Entry 3CC7 (X-ray diffraction, 2.70 A resolution); this record covers chains Q and 0 of the 31 polymer chains in the assembly.

# Chain Q
Name: 50S ribosomal protein L21e
From: Haloarcula marismortui
UniProt: P12734 (RL21_HALMA); residues 0-95 here correspond to UniProt positions 1-96 (UniProt number = residue number + 1)
Sequence (96 residues; numbered 0 to 95; the number before each row is that of its first residue; numbering starts at 0):
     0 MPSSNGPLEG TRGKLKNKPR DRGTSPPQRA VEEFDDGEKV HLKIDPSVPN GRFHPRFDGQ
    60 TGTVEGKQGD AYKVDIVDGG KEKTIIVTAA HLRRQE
Unresolved in the structure: 0
Ion coordination: Na+: Asp-20, Gly-22, Ser-24, Ser-46

# Chain 0
Molecule: 23S ribosomal RNA
From: Haloarcula marismortui
Notes: engineered mutation(s): G2099A, C2487U
Sequence (2923 nucleotides; each row starts with the number of its first residue):
     1 GUUGGCUACU AUGCCAGCUG GUGGAUUGCU CGGCUCAGGC GCUGAUGAAG GACGUGCCAA
    61 GCUGCGAUAA GCUGUGGGGA GCCGCACGGA GGCGAAGAAC CACAGAUUUC CGAAUGAGAA
   121 UCUCUCUAAC AAUUGCUUCG CGCAAUGAGG AACCCCGAGA ACUGAAACAU CUCAGUAUCG
   181 GGAGGAACAG AAAACGCAAC GUGAUGUCGU UAGUAACCGC GAGUGAACGC GAUACAGCCC
   241 AAACCGAAGC CCUCACGGGC AAUGUGGUGU CAGGGCUACC UCUCAUCAGC CGACCGUCUU
   301 CACGAAGUCU CUUGGAAUAG AGCGUGAUAC AGGGUGACAA CCCCGUACUG AAGACCAGUA
   361 CGCUGUGCGG UAGUGCCAGA GUAGCGGGGG UUGGAUAUCC CUCGCGAAUA ACGCAGGCAU
   421 CGACUGCGAA GGCUAAACAC AACCUGAGAC CGAUAGUGAA CAAGUAGUGU GAACGAACGC
   481 UGCAAAGUAC CCUCAGAAGG GAGGCGAAAU AGAGCAUGAA AUCAGUUGGC GAUCGAGCGA
   541 CAGGGCAUAC AAGGUCCCUU GACGAAUGAC CGAGACGCGA GUCUCCAGUA AGACUCACGG
   601 GAAGCCGAUG UUCUGUCGUA CGUUUUGAAA AACGAGCCAG GGAGUGUGUC UGUAUGGCAA
   661 GUCUAACCGG AGUAUCCGGG GAGGCACAGG GAAACCGACA UGGCCGCAGG GCUUUGCCCG
   721 AGGGCCGCCG UCUUCAAGGG CGGGGAGCCA UGUGGACACG ACCCGAAUCC GGACGAUCUA
   781 CGCAUGGACA AGAUGAAGCG UGCCGAAAGG CACGUGGAAG UCUGUUAGAG UUGGUGUCCU
   841 ACAAUACCCU CUCGUGAUCU AUGUGUAGGG GUGAAAGGCC CAUCGAGUCC GGCAACAGCU
   901 GGUUCCAAUC GAAACAUGUC GAAGCAUGAC CUCCGCCGAG GUAGUCUGUG AGGUAGAGCG
   961 ACCGAUUGGU GUGUCCGCCU CCGAGAGGAG UCGGCACACC UGUCAAACUC CAAACUUACA
  1021 GACGCUGUUU GACGCGGGGA UUCCGGUGCG CGGGGUAAGC CUGUGUACCA GGAGGGGAAC
  1081 AACCCAGAGA UAGGUUAAGG UCCCCAAGUG UGGAUUAAGU GUAAUCCUCU GAAGGUGGUC
  1141 UCGAGCCCUA GACAGCCGGG AGGUGAGCUU AGAAGCAGCU ACCCUCUAAG AAAAGCGUAA
  1201 CAGCUUACCG GCCGAGGUUU GAGGCGCCCA AAAUGAUCGG GACUCAAAUC CACCACCGAG
  1261 ACCUGUCCGU ACCACUCAUA CUGGUAAUCG AGUAGAUUGG CGCUCUAAUU GGAUGGAAGC
  1321 AGGGGCGAGA GCUCCUGUGG ACCGAUUAGU GACGAAAAUC CUGGCCAUAG UAGCAGCGAU
  1381 AGUCGGGUGA GAACCCCGAC GGCCUAAUGG AUAAGGGUUC CUCAGCACUG CUGAUCAGCU
  1441 GAGGGUUAGC CGGUCCUAAG UCUCACCGCA ACUCGACUGA GACGAAAUGG GAAACAGGUU
  1501 AAUAUUCCUG UGCCAUCAUG CAGUGAAAGU UGACGCCCUG GGGUCGAUCA CGCCGGGCAU
  1561 UCGCCCGGUC GAACCGUCCA ACUCCGUGGA AGCCGUAAUG GCAGGAAGCG GACGAACGGC
  1621 GGCAUAGGGA AACGUGAUUC AACCUGGGGC CCAUGAAAAG ACGAGCAUGA UGUCCGUACC
  1681 GAGAACCGAC ACAGGUGUCC AUGGCGGCGA AAGCCAAGGC CUGUCGGGAG CAACCAACGU
  1741 UAGGGAAUUC GGCAAGUUAG UCCCGUACCU UCGGAAGAAG GGAUGCCUGC UCCGGAACGG
  1801 AGCAGGUCGC AGUGACUCGG AAGCUCGGAC UGUCUAGUAA CAACAUAGGU GACCGCAAAU
  1861 CCGCAAGGAC UCGUACGGUC ACUGAAUCCU GCCCAGUGCA GGUAUCUGAA CACCUCGUAC
  1921 AAGAGGACGA AGGACCUGUC AACGGCGGGG GUAACUAUGA CCCUCUUAAG GUAGCGUAGU
  1981 ACCUUGCCGC AUCAGUAGCG GCUUGCAUGA AUGGAUUAAC CAGAGCUUCA CUGUCCCAAC
  2041 GUUGGGCCCG GUGAACUGUA CAUUCCAGUG CGGAGUCUGG AGACACCCAG GGGGAAGCAA
  2101 AGACCCUAUG GAGCUUUACU GCAGGCUGUC GCUGAGACGU GGUCGCCGAU GUGCAGCAUA
  2161 GGUAGGAGUC GUUACAGAGG UACCCGCGCU AGCGGGCCAC CCAGACAACA GUGAAAUACU
  2221 ACCCGUCGGU GACUGCGACU CUCACUCCGG GAGGAGGACA CCGAUAGCCG GGCAGUUUGA
  2281 CUGGGGCGGU ACGCGCUCGA AAAGAUAUCG AGCGCGCCCU AUGGUCAUCU CAGCCGGGAC
  2341 AGAGACCCGG CGAAGAGUGC AAGAGCAAAA GAUGACUUGA CAGUGUUCUU CCCAACGAGG
  2401 AACGCUGACG CGAAAGCGUG GUCUAGCGAA CCAAUUAGCC UGCUUGAUGC GGGCAAUUGA
  2461 UGACAGAAAA GCUACCCUAG GGAUAAUAGA GUCGUCACUC GCAAGAGCAC AUAUCGACCG
  2521 AGUGGCUUGC UACCUCGAUG UCGGUUCCCU CCAUCCUGCC CGUGCAGAAG CGGGCAAGGG
  2581 UGAGGUUGUU CGCCUAUUAA AGGAGGUCGU GAGCUGGGUU UAGACCGUCG UGAGACAGGU
  2641 CGGCUGCUAU CUACUGGGUG UGUAAUGGUG UCUGACAAGA ACGACCGUAU AGUACGAGAG
  2701 GAACUACGGU UGGUGGCCAC UGGUGUACCG GUUGUUCGAG AGAGCACGUG CCGGGUAGCC
  2761 ACGCCACACG GGGUAAGAGC UGAACGCAUC UAAGCUCGAA ACCCACUUGG AAAAGAGACA
  2821 CCGCCGAGGU CCCGCGUACA AGACGCGGUC GAUAGACUCG GGGUGUGCGC GUCGAGGUAA
  2881 CGAGACGUUA AGCCCACGAG CACUAACAGA CCAAAGCCAU CAU
Unresolved in the structure: 1-9, 126-127, 715, 971-998, 1560, 1952-1963, 2137-2236, 2339-2343, 2665-2666, 2915-2923
Modified positions: 1MA (6-hydro-1-methyladenosine-5'-monophosphate) at position 628, OMU (o2'-methyluridine 5'-monophosphate) at position 2587, OMG (o2'-methylguanosine-5'-monophosphate) at position 2588, UR3 (3-methyluridine-5'-monophoshate) at position 2619, PSU (pseudouridine-5'-monophosphate) at position 2621
Ion coordination: Mg2+ site 1 near G28 (its only coordinating residue here); Na+ site 1: C40, G41, C443; Na+ site 2: G56, A59, G61; Sr2+ site 1: C85, A86 (shared with 1 residue of chain T); Na+ site 3 near U108 (its only coordinating residue here); Mg2+ site 2 near U115 (its only coordinating residue here); Na+ site 4: C130, U146; Na+ site 5: C141, G142; Sr2+ site 2: G147, A183 (shared with 1 residue of chain M); Mg2+ site 3: C162, U2276; K+ site 1: C162, U163, U172; Mg2+ site 4: A165, A167, C168; 59 more Na+ sites not listed; 69 more Mg2+ sites not listed; 58 more Sr2+ sites not listed; 1 more K+ sites not listed

# How chain Q and chain 0 interact
Pairs across the interface (106; chain Q residue first):
  Pro-1(Q) / G2299(0)  base contact
  Pro-1(Q) / A2300(0)  base contact
  Pro-1(Q) / U2306(0)  phosphate contact
  Pro-1(Q) / A2307(0)  phosphate contact
  Ser-2(Q) / C2296(0)  hydrogen bond to the base
  Ser-2(Q) / U2297(0)  hydrogen bond to the base
  Ser-2(Q) / C2298(0)  hydrogen bond to the base
  Ser-3(Q) / G2295(0)  base contact
  Ser-3(Q) / C2296(0)  hydrogen bond to the phosphate
  Asn-4(Q) / G2295(0)  hydrogen bond to the phosphate
  Asn-4(Q) / C2296(0)  phosphate contact
  Gly-5(Q) / G2295(0)  hydrogen bond to the phosphate
  Gly-5(Q) / C2296(0)  hydrogen bond to the phosphate
  Gly-5(Q) / U2424(0)  sugar contact
  Pro-6(Q) / C2296(0)  phosphate contact
  Pro-6(Q) / U2424(0)  sugar contact
  Leu-7(Q) / C2296(0)  hydrogen bond to the phosphate
  Leu-7(Q) / U2297(0)  phosphate contact
  Leu-7(Q) / G2363(0)  base contact
  Leu-7(Q) / C2423(0)  sugar contact
  Leu-7(Q) / U2424(0)  sugar contact
  Glu-8(Q) / C2296(0)  hydrogen bond to the phosphate
  Glu-8(Q) / U2297(0)  phosphate contact
  Gly-9(Q) / U2297(0)  hydrogen bond to the phosphate
  Thr-10(Q) / U2297(0)  hydrogen bond to the phosphate
  Arg-11(Q) / A1007(0)  hydrogen bond to the phosphate
  Arg-11(Q) / C1008(0)  salt bridge to the phosphate
  Arg-11(Q) / U2297(0)  hydrogen bond to the sugar
  Arg-11(Q) / C2298(0)  salt bridge to the phosphate
  Arg-11(Q) / G2363(0)  sugar contact
  Arg-11(Q) / A2364(0)  salt bridge to the phosphate
  Gly-12(Q) / G953(0)  phosphate contact
  Lys-13(Q) / G953(0)  hydrogen bond to the phosphate
  Lys-13(Q) / G2304(0)  salt bridge to the phosphate
  Leu-14(Q) / A2364(0)  hydrogen bond to the sugar
  Lys-15(Q) / U1009(0)  salt bridge to the phosphate
  Lys-15(Q) / A2364(0)  salt bridge to the phosphate
  Lys-15(Q) / G2365(0)  phosphate contact
  Asn-16(Q) / G2365(0)  hydrogen bond to the phosphate
  Pro-18(Q) / C1010(0)  phosphate contact
  Arg-21(Q) / A2353(0)  hydrogen bond to the phosphate
  Arg-21(Q) / A2354(0)  salt bridge to the phosphate
  Arg-21(Q) / C2366(0)  phosphate contact
  Gly-22(Q) / C2366(0)  hydrogen bond to the phosphate
  Gly-22(Q) / A2367(0)  phosphate contact
  Thr-23(Q) / C2366(0)  phosphate contact
  Thr-23(Q) / A2367(0)  hydrogen bond to the phosphate
  Lys-38(Q) / C1019(0)  hydrogen bond to the phosphate
  Lys-38(Q) / A1020(0)  salt bridge to the phosphate
  His-40(Q) / U949(0)  hydrogen bond to the base
  His-40(Q) / G950(0)  sugar contact
  Lys-42(Q) / A951(0)  phosphate contact
  Lys-42(Q) / G952(0)  salt bridge to the phosphate
  Pro-45(Q) / G2365(0)  sugar contact
  Ser-46(Q) / G2365(0)  phosphate contact
  Ser-46(Q) / C2366(0)  hydrogen bond to the phosphate
  Ser-46(Q) / A2370(0)  hydrogen bond to the base
  Pro-48(Q) / A2370(0)  base contact
  Asn-49(Q) / C2403(0)  phosphate contact
  Gly-50(Q) / A2402(0)  hydrogen bond to the phosphate
  Gly-50(Q) / C2403(0)  hydrogen bond to the phosphate
  Arg-51(Q) / A2402(0)  sugar contact
  His-53(Q) / C2388(0)  sugar contact
  His-53(Q) / U2389(0)  sugar contact
  Arg-55(Q) / G2304(0)  hydrogen bond to the phosphate
  Arg-55(Q) / A2305(0)  salt bridge to the phosphate
  Arg-55(Q) / U2390(0)  salt bridge to the phosphate
  Arg-55(Q) / C2392(0)  hydrogen bond to the sugar
  Phe-56(Q) / C2388(0)  phosphate contact
  Phe-56(Q) / U2389(0)  phosphate contact
  Asp-57(Q) / A951(0)  sugar contact
  Asp-57(Q) / A2303(0)  sugar contact
  Gly-58(Q) / G950(0)  hydrogen bond to the base
  Gly-58(Q) / A951(0)  sugar contact
  Gly-58(Q) / A1018(0)  sugar contact
  Gln-59(Q) / A1018(0)  hydrogen bond to the sugar
  Thr-60(Q) / A1018(0)  hydrogen bond to the base
  Thr-60(Q) / C1019(0)  sugar contact
  Gln-67(Q) / G2385(0)  base contact
  Gln-67(Q) / U2386(0)  hydrogen bond to the sugar
  Gln-67(Q) / C2403(0)  hydrogen bond to the base
  Gln-67(Q) / G2404(0)  phosphate contact
  Gly-68(Q) / G2404(0)  phosphate contact
  Asp-69(Q) / G2404(0)  hydrogen bond to the phosphate
  Ala-70(Q) / C2403(0)  phosphate contact
  Ala-70(Q) / G2404(0)  phosphate contact
  Asp-77(Q) / C2392(0)  hydrogen bond to the sugar
  Asp-77(Q) / C2393(0)  sugar contact
  Gly-78(Q) / C2393(0)  sugar contact
  Gly-79(Q) / C2393(0)  hydrogen bond to the phosphate
  Gly-79(Q) / A2394(0)  phosphate contact
  Lys-80(Q) / C2393(0)  phosphate contact
  Lys-80(Q) / A2394(0)  hydrogen bond to the phosphate
  Lys-80(Q) / A2395(0)  salt bridge to the phosphate
  Lys-82(Q) / C2388(0)  phosphate contact
  Lys-82(Q) / U2389(0)  salt bridge to the phosphate
  Lys-82(Q) / C2392(0)  hydrogen bond to the phosphate
  Lys-82(Q) / C2393(0)  salt bridge to the phosphate
  Thr-83(Q) / U2387(0)  hydrogen bond to the sugar
  Thr-83(Q) / C2388(0)  hydrogen bond to the phosphate
  Ile-85(Q) / C2403(0)  sugar contact
  Gln-94(Q) / G948(0)  base contact
  Gln-94(Q) / U949(0)  hydrogen bond to the base
  Gln-94(Q) / C1019(0)  hydrogen bond to the base
  Glu-95(Q) / G948(0)  hydrogen bond to the sugar
  Glu-95(Q) / U949(0)  hydrogen bond to the sugar
Other interface residues (no listed pair), chain Q (54 interface residues in all): Lys-17, Val-76, Glu-81, Ile-84, Arg-93
Other interface residues (no listed pair), chain 0 (53 interface residues in all): C1011, G2310, A2311, C2391, U2422, A2425

# Overview
Chain Q and chain 0 form an interface of 54 and 53 residues respectively; the contacts include 43 hydrogen
bonds and 14 salt bridges. Polar contacts include Ser-2(Q)/C2296(0), Ser-2(Q)/U2297(0) and Ser-2(Q)/C2298(0).
The Sr2+ site 2 is built by G147(0) and A183(0).
Here chain Q is 50S ribosomal protein L21e and chain 0 is 23S ribosomal RNA, both from Haloarcula marismortui.
Entry 3CC7 (Structure of Anisomycin resistant 50S Ribosomal Subunit: 23S rRNA mutation C2487U) was determined
by X-ray diffraction, deposited together with 3CC2, 3CC4, 3CCE, 3CCJ, 3CCL, 3CCM and 6 further entries.
